7CQK - chains A and C of the 5 polymer chains in the assembly; structure by electron microscopy, 3.30 A resolution.

# Chain A
Molecule: ORM1-like protein 3
From: Homo sapiens
Reference sequence: Q8N138 (ORML3_HUMAN); numbering as in UniProt (aligned over 1-153)
Amino-acid sequence (153 residues; each row starts with the number of its first residue):
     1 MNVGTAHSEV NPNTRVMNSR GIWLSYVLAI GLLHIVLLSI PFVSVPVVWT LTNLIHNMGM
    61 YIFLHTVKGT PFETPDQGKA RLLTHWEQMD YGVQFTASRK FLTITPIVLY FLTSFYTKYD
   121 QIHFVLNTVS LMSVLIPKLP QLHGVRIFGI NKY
Unresolved in the structure: 1-16, 147-153
Swiss-Prot annotation at these positions:
  - region: Met-1 to Met-17 (Important for ceramide level-sensing)
  - modified residue: Pro-137 (Hydroxyproline)
Ligand contacts: GE0 ([[(2R,3S,4R,5R)-5-(6-aminopurin-9-yl)-4-oxidanyl-3-phosphonooxy-oxolan-2-yl]methoxy-oxidanyl-phosphoryl] [(3R)-2,2-dimethyl-3-oxidanyl-4-oxidanylidene-4-[[3-oxidanylidene-3-[2-(2-oxidanylideneheptadecylsulfanyl)ethylamino]propyl]amino]butyl] hydrogen phosphate): Pro-75, Asp-76, Tyr-91

# Chain C
Molecule: Serine palmitoyltransferase 1
From: Homo sapiens
Notes: EC 2.3.1.50
Reference sequence: O15269 (SPTC1_HUMAN); residue numbers follow UniProt; this construct covers 1-473
Amino-acid sequence (473 residues; each row starts with the number of its first residue):
     1 MATATEQWVL VEMVQALYEA PAYHLILEGI LILWIIRLLF SKTYKLQERS DLTVKEKEEL
    61 IEEWQPEPLV PPVPKDHPAL NYNIVSGPPS HKTVVNGKEC INFASFNFLG LLDNPRVKAA
   121 ALASLKKYGV GTCGPRGFYG TFDVHLDLED RLAKFMKTEE AIIYSYGFAT IASAIPAYSK
   181 RGDIVFVDRA ACFAIQKGLQ ASRSDIKLFK HNDMADLERL LKEQEIEDQK NPRKARVTRR
   241 FIVVEGLYMN TGTICPLPEL VKLKYKYKAR IFLEESLSFG VLGEHGRGVT EHYGINIDDI
   301 DLISANMENA LASIGGFCCG RSFVIDHQRL SGQGYCFSAS LPPLLAAAAI EALNIMEENP
   361 GIFAVLKEKC GQIHKALQGI SGLKVVGESL SPAFHLQLEE STGSREQDVR LLQEIVDQCM
   421 NRSIALTQAR YLEKEEKCLP PPSIRVVVTV EQTEEELERA ASTIKEVAQA VLL
Unresolved in the structure: 1-19, 42-473
Swiss-Prot annotation at these positions:
  - modified residue: Tyr-164 (Phosphotyrosine)

# How chain A and chain C interact
Contacting residue pairs - 15 pairs, chain A then chain C:
  Phe-95(A) / Ser-41(C)
  Lys-100(A) / Leu-38(C)
  Lys-100(A) / Leu-39(C)  hydrogen bond (side chain-backbone)
  Thr-103(A) / Leu-38(C)
  Ile-104(A) / Leu-39(C)  hydrophobic
  Ile-107(A) / Leu-31(C)  hydrophobic
  Ile-107(A) / Ile-35(C)  hydrophobic
  Tyr-110(A) / Leu-27(C)
  Tyr-110(A) / Leu-31(C)  hydrophobic
  Phe-111(A) / Glu-28(C)
  Tyr-119(A) / Ala-20(C)
  Tyr-119(A) / Pro-21(C)  hydrophobic
  Tyr-119(A) / His-24(C)
  Phe-124(A) / His-24(C)
  Leu-135(A) / Trp-34(C)
Other interface residues (no listed pair), chain A (12 interface residues in all): Gln-121, Leu-139
Other interface residues (no listed pair), chain C (13 interface residues in all): Tyr-23, Ile-32

# In short
12 residues of chain A and 13 residues of chain C are in contact; the contacts include 1 hydrogen bond. Its
one hydrogen-bonded contact is Lys-100(A)/Leu-39(C). Bound to chain A: compound GE0.
Here chain A is ORM1-like protein 3 and chain C is Serine palmitoyltransferase 1, both from Homo sapiens.
Entry 7CQK (Cryo-EM structure of the substrate-bound SPT-ORMDL3 complex) was determined by electron microscopy
together with 6M4N, 6M4O and 7CQI from the same study.
